PDB entry 7FFN | electron microscopy, 3.00 A resolution | chains M and N of the 5 polymer chains in the assembly

[Chain M]
Name: Low-density lipoprotein receptor class A domain-containing protein 3
Organism: Homo sapiens
Reference sequence: Q86YD5 (LRAD3_HUMAN); numbering as in UniProt (aligned over 1-70)
Amino-acid sequence (80 residues; numbered 1 to 80; the number before each row is that of its first residue):
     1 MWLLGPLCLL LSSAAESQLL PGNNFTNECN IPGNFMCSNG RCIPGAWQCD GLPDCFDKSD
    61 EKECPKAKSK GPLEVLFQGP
Not modelled in the structure: 1-26, 65-80
Sequence notes: expression tag (71-80)
Disulfide bonds: C29-C42, C49-C64
Metal / ion sites: Ca2+: W47, D50, L52, D54, D60, E61

[Chain N]
Name: Spike glycoprotein E2
Organism: Venezuelan equine encephalitis virus (strain TC-83)
Reference sequence: P05674 (POLS_EEVV8); residues 1-423 here correspond to UniProt positions 335-757 (UniProt number = residue number + 334)
Amino-acid sequence (423 residues; each row starts with the number of its first residue):
     1 STEELFNEYK LTRPYMARCI RCAVGSCHSP IAIEAVKSDG HDGYVRLQTS SQYGLDSSGN
    61 LKGRTMRYDM HGTIKEIPLH QVSLYTSRPC HIVDGHGYFL LARCPAGDSI TMEFKKDSVR
   121 HSCSVPYEVK FNPVGRELYT HPPEHGVEQA CQVYAHDAQN RGAYVEMHLP GSEVDSSLVS
   181 LSGSSVTVTP PDGTSALVEC ECGGTKISET INKTKQFSQC TKKEQCRAYR LQNDKWVYNS
   241 DKLPKAAGAT LKGKLHVPFL LADGKCTVPL APEPMITFGF RSVSLKLHPK NPTYLITRQL
   301 ADEPHYTHEL ISEPAVRNFT VTEKGWEFVW GNHPPKRFWA QETAPGNPHG LPHEVITHYY
   361 HRYPMSTILG LSICAAIATV SVAASTWLFC RSRVACLTPY RLTPNARIPF CLAVLCCART
   421 ARA
Not modelled in the structure: 420-423
Disulfide bonds: C19-C123, C22-C27, C90-C104, C151-C266, C200-C226, C202-C220

[Chain M / chain N interface]
Pairs across the interface (16):
  N30(M) - G264(N)
  N30(M) - K265(N)
  I31(M) - V153(N)  hydrophobic
  I31(M) - H156(N)
  P32(M) - V153(N)
  P32(M) - A262(N)  hydrophobic
  P32(M) - D263(N)
  P32(M) - G264(N)
  G33(M) - H156(N)
  G33(M) - D157(N)
  N34(M) - H156(N)
  P44(M) - V93(N)  hydrophobic
  W47(M) - R64(N)
  W47(M) - V93(N)
  D50(M) - R64(N)  salt bridge
  D54(M) - R64(N)  salt bridge
Other interface residues (no listed pair), chain M (11 interface residues in all): A46, L52
Other interface residues (no listed pair), chain N (13 interface residues in all): F6, D94, Y154, A155

[Summary]
11 residues of chain M and 13 residues of chain N are in contact, with 2 salt bridges. Polar pairs include
D50(M)-R64(N) and D54(M)-R64(N). W47(M), D50(M), L52(M), D54(M), D60(M) and E61(M) form the Ca2+ site.
Chain M is Low-density lipoprotein receptor class A domain-containing protein 3 (Homo sapiens) and chain N is
Spike glycoprotein E2 (Venezuelan equine encephalitis virus (strain TC-83)); the structure, Cryo-EM structure
of VEEV VLP-LDLRAD3-D1 complex at the 5-fold axes, was determined by electron microscopy (same publication as
7FFE, 7FFF, 7FFL, 7FFO and 7FFQ).
